PDB entry 9IRX | electron microscopy, 3.00 A resolution | chain A

[Chain A]
Molecule: Solute carrier family 22 member 12
Organism: Homo sapiens
UniProt: Q96S37 (S22AC_HUMAN); numbering as in UniProt (aligned over 1-553)
Amino-acid sequence (553 residues; each row starts with the number of its first residue):
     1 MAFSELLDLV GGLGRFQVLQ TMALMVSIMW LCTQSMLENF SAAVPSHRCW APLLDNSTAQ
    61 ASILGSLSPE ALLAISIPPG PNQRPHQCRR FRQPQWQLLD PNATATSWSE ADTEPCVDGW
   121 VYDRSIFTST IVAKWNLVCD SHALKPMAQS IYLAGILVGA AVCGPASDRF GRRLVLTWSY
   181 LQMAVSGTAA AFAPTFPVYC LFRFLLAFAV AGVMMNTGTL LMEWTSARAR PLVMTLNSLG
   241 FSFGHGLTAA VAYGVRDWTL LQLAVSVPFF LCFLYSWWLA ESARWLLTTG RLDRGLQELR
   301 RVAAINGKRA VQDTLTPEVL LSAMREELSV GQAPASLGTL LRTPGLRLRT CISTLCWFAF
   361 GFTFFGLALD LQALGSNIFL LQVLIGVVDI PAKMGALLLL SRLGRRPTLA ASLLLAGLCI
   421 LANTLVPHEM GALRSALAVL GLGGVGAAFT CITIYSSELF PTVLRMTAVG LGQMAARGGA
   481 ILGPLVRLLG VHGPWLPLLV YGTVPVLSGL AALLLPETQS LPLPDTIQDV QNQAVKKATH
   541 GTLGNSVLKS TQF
Disordered / not traced: 1-2, 58-65, 82-84, 96-111, 306-314, 325-334, 518-553
Sequence notes: conflict Val-162 (Ala in Q96S37), Ser-186 (Met in Q96S37), Thr-195 (Ala in Q96S37), Ser-226 (Ala in Q96S37), Ala-264 (Val in Q96S37), Arg-294 (Trp in Q96S37), Arg-300 (Trp in Q96S37), Arg-309 (Gly in Q96S37), Val-330 (Met in Q96S37), Ala-333 (Pro in Q96S37), Thr-343 (Met in Q96S37), Leu-348 (Phe in Q96S37), Val-383 (Met in Q96S37), Leu-384 (Phe in Q96S37), Arg-402 (His in Q96S37)
Swiss-Prot annotation at these positions:
  - modified residue: Thr-542 (Phosphothreonine)
  - glycosylation (N-linked (GlcNAc...) asparagine): Asn-56, Asn-102
  - natural variant: Ile-75 (I75T: In RHUC1; uncertain significance), Arg-90 (R90H: In RHUC1), Val-138 (V138M: In RHUC1), Gly-164 (G164S: In RHUC1), Thr-217 (T217M: In RHUC1), Arg-284 (R284G: In some gout patients; uncertain significance), Gly-290 (G290C: In some gout patients; uncertain significance), Gln-297 (Q297E: In some gout patients; uncertain significance), Glu-298 (E298D: In RHUC1), Ile-305 (I305S: In some gout patients; uncertain significance), Arg-347 (R347S: In RHUC1; uncertain significance), Gly-366 (G366R: In RHUC1), 6 further natural variant entries in UniProt
Cystine bridges: Cys-49/Cys-116, Cys-88/Cys-139
Small-molecule neighbours: Benzbromarone (R75; [3,5-bis(bromanyl)-4-oxidanyl-phenyl]-(2-ethyl-1-benzofuran-3-yl)methanone): Cys-32, Ser-35, Met-36, Met-214, Asn-237, Ser-238, Phe-241, His-245, Trp-357, Phe-360, Phe-364, Phe-365, Lys-393, Phe-449, Gln-473, Ala-476
From the paper describing this entry:
  - binding site for Benzbromarone: Cys-32, Ser-35, Met-36, Asn-237, Phe-241, His-245, Phe-360, Phe-364, Phe-365, Phe-449, Gln-473
  - mutagenesis - M36T, K145A/R487A, F241A, F241S, R284A, F360A, F364L, F365A, F449L, R465A, Q473A: decreased catalytic activity on urate
  - mutagenesis - K145A, N237A, F360T, F364Y, R487A: unchanged catalytic activity on urate
  - mutagenesis - N237A, F360T, F364Y: decreased binding to Benzbromarone
  - contacts within the chain: Lys-145/Asp-370, Gln-149/Arg-487 (hydrogen bond)
  - disease-associated variants - R477H, R477S: decreased catalytic activity (citing earlier work)
  - mutagenesis - M214S: unchanged catalytic activity
  - mutagenesis - R284A, R465A: decreased expression
  - mutagenesis - F241A, F360A: increased expression in response to urate
  - mutagenesis - F364A, F365A, F449A: decreased expression in response to urate
  - mutagenesis - F364A, F449A: abolished catalytic activity on urate

[Overview]
Bound to chain A: Benzbromarone. The paper reports a binding site for Benzbromarone at Cys-32, Ser-35 and
Met-36 among others; M36T, K145A/R487A and F241A, among others, reduce catalytic activity on urate; 21
substitutions were tested in all.
Chain A is Solute carrier family 22 member 12 (Homo sapiens); the structure, Structure of human URAT1 bound
with benzbromarone, was determined by electron microscopy, deposited together with 9IRW and 9IRY.
